Entry 8DQ1 (electron microscopy, 4.10 A resolution (low resolution: residue-level contacts below are approximate; hydrogen-bond / salt-bridge calls are withheld)); this record covers chains C and I of the 6 polymer chains in the assembly.

# Chain C
Name: RhlR protein
Organism: Pseudomonas aeruginosa
Reference sequence: A9JPX4 (A9JPX4_PSEAI); numbering as in UniProt (aligned over 1-241)
Sequence (241 residues; each row starts with the number of its first residue):
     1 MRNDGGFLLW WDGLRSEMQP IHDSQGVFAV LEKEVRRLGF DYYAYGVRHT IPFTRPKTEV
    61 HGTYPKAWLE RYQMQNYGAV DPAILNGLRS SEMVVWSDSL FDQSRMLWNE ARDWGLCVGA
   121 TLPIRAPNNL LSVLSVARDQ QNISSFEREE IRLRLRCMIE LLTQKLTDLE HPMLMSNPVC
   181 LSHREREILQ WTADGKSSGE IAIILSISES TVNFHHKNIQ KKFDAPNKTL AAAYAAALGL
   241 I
Residues lining bound ligands: PqsE (K5G; 4-(3-bromophenoxy)-N-[(3S)-2-oxothiolan-3-yl]butanamide): Ala44, Val60, His61, Gly62, Thr63, Tyr64, Trp68, Leu69, Tyr72, Asp81, Ala83, Ile84, Trp96, Phe101, Leu107, Leu116, Thr121, Val133, Ser135
From the paper describing this entry:
  - binding site for the 18-nt DNA strand (chain I): Lys217, Lys228
  - mutagenesis - K217A/K221A: abolished binding to promoter DNA
  - mutagenesis - K217A/K221A: abolished binding to the 18-nt DNA strand (chain I)
  - mutagenesis - K217A/K221A: unchanged binding to 2-aminobenzoylacetyl-CoA thioesterase
  - mutagenesis - F53A, R55A, C157S: decreased binding to 2-aminobenzoylacetyl-CoA thioesterase
  - mutagenesis - R36A/R37A, R154A, K217A/K221A: abolished signaling with 2-aminobenzoylacetyl-CoA thioesterase
  - mutagenesis - F53A, R55A: abolished signaling
  - mutagenesis - C157S (19-fold): increased signaling with 2-aminobenzoylacetyl-CoA thioesterase
  - mutagenesis - C157S: decreased signaling
  - mutagenesis - K217A/K221A: abolished signaling in response to expression of WT PqsE
  - mutagenesis - C157S (19-fold): increased signaling in response to PqsE was expressed

# Chain I
Molecule: 18-nt DNA strand
Sequence (18 nucleotides; numbered 1 to 18; the number before each row is that of its first residue):
     1 ACCTGCCAGA CTGCACAG

# Chain C / chain I interface
Contacting residue pairs - 8 pairs, chain C then chain I:
  Arg184(C) with DC2(I)
  Ile207(C) with DC3(I)
  Ser208(C) with DT4(I)
  Ser210(C) with DT4(I)
  Thr211(C) with DC3(I); DT4(I)
  Phe214(C) with DC2(I)
  Asn227(C) with DC11(I)
Other interface residues (no listed pair), chain C (8 interface residues in all): His215
Other interface residues (no listed pair), chain I (5 interface residues in all): DG5

# Summary
Chain C and chain I form an interface of 8 and 5 residues respectively. Chain C binds PqsE. The paper reports
a binding site for the 18-nt DNA strand (chain I) at Lys217(C) and Lys228(C); F53A, R55A and C157S of chain C
reduce binding to 2-aminobenzoylacetyl-CoA thioesterase; 6 substitutions were tested in all.
Here chain C is RhlR protein (Pseudomonas aeruginosa) and chain I is an 18-nt DNA strand. Entry 8DQ1
(Quorum-sensing receptor RhlR bound to PqsE) was determined by electron microscopy together with 8DQ0 from the
same study.
